8IYQ - chains A and O of the 4 polymer chains in the assembly; structure by electron microscopy, 2.46 A resolution.

== Chain A ==
Molecule: deadCbCas9
Notes: engineered mutation(s): D9A, H837A
Amino-acid sequence (1442 residues; numbered 1 to 1442; the number before each row is that of its first residue):
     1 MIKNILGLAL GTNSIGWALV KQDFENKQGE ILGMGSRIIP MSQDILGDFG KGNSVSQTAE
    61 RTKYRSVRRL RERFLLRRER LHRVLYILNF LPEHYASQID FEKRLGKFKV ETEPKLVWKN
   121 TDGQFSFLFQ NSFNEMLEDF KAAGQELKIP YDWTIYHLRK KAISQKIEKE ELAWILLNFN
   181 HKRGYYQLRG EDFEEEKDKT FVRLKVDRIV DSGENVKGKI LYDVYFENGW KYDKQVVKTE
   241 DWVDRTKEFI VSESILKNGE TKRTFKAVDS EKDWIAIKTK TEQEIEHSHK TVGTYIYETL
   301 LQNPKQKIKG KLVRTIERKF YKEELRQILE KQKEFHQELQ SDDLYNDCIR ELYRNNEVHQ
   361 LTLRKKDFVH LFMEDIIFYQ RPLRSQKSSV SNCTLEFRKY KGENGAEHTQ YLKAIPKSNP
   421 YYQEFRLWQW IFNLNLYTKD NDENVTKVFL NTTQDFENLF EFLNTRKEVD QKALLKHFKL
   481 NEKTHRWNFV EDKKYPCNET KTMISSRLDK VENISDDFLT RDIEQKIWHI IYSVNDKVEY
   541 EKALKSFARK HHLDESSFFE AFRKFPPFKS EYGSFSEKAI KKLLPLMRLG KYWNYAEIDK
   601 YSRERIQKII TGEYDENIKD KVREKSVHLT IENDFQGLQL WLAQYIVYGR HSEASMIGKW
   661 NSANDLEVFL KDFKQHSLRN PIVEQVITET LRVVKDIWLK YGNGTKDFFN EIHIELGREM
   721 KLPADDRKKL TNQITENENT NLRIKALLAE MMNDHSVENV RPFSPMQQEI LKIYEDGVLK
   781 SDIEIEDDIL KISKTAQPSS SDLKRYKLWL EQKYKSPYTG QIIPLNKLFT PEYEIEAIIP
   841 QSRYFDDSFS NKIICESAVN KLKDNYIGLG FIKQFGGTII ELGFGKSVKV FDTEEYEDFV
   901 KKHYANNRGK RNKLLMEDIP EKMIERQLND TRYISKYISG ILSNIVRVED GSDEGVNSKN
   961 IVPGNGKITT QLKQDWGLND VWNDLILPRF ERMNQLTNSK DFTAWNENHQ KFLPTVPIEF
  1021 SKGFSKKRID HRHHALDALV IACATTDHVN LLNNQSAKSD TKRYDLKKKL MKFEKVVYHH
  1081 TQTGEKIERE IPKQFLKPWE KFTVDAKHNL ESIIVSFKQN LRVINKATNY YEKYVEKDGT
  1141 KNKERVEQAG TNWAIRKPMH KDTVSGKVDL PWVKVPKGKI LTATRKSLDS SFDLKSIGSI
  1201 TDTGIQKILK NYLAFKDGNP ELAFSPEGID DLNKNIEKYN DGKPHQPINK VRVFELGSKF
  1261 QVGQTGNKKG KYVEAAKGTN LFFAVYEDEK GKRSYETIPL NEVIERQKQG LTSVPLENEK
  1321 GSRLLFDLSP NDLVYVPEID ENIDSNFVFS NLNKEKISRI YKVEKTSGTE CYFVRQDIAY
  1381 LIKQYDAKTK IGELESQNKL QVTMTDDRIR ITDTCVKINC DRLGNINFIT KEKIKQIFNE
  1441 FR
Not modelled in the structure: 718-929, 1074-1091, 1429-1442

== Chain O ==
Molecule: sgRNA
Sequence (127 nucleotides; numbered 1 to 127; the number before each row is that of its first residue):
     1 GAGAAUGUCG GGGAGCCGAG GUUGUGAAUU GCUUUCAAAA AUUAUUGAGA AAUAAUUUUG
    61 AAAAGCAAUU CACAAUAAGG AUUAUUCCGU UGUGAAAACA UUCAAGGCGG GGCAACUCGC
   121 CUUUUUU
Not modelled in the structure: 42-55, 124-127

== How chain A and chain O interact ==
Residue-residue contacts (297; chain A residue first):
  Ser56(A) with G13(O), hydrogen bond to the phosphate
  Gln57(A) with U91(O), sugar contact
  Thr58(A) with G13(O), phosphate contact; A14(O), phosphate contact; U91(O), hydrogen bond to the sugar
  Arg61(A) with G89(O), salt bridge to the phosphate; U90(O), salt bridge to the phosphate; U91(O), base contact
  Thr62(A) with A14(O), hydrogen bond to the phosphate; G15(O), phosphate contact
  Tyr64(A) with U90(O), stacking on the base
  Arg65(A) with A14(O), salt bridge to the phosphate; G15(O), salt bridge to the phosphate; G89(O), phosphate contact
  Arg68(A) with A77(O), phosphate contact; G89(O), hydrogen bond to the base; U90(O), salt bridge to the phosphate
  Arg69(A) with G15(O), salt bridge to the phosphate; C16(O), salt bridge to the phosphate; C88(O), salt bridge to the phosphate
  Leu70(A) with C17(O), sugar contact; G18(O), phosphate contact
  Arg71(A) with A75(O), salt bridge to the phosphate; U76(O), salt bridge to the phosphate
  Glu72(A) with C87(O), hydrogen bond to the base; C88(O), base contact
  Arg73(A) with C16(O), salt bridge to the phosphate; C17(O), salt bridge to the phosphate; C87(O), salt bridge to the phosphate
  Leu75(A) with A75(O), phosphate contact
  Leu76(A) with A84(O), base contact; U85(O), sugar contact; U86(O), phosphate contact
  Arg78(A) with A74(O), salt bridge to the phosphate; A75(O), salt bridge to the phosphate
  Arg80(A) with U85(O), hydrogen bond to the sugar
  Arg83(A) with U83(O), base contact
  Lys103(A) with U83(O), base contact
  Arg104(A) with U83(O), base contact
  Leu105(A) with U83(O), sugar contact
  Lys107(A) with U82(O), base contact
  Phe108(A) with A74(O), sugar contact
  Glu113(A) with G24(O), hydrogen bond to the base; U25(O), sugar contact; A74(O), sugar contact
  Lys115(A) with U25(O), hydrogen bond to the sugar; G26(O), sugar contact; C73(O), sugar contact
  Trp118(A) with G26(O), sugar contact; A27(O), sugar contact
  Phe125(A) with G26(O), sugar contact
  Lys148(A) with A28(O), hydrogen bond to the sugar; U29(O), salt bridge to the phosphate
  Ile149(A) with A28(O), sugar contact
  Pro150(A) with A28(O), sugar contact; U70(O), base contact
  Tyr151(A) with A27(O), sugar contact
  Asp152(A) with G26(O), hydrogen bond to the base; C71(O), hydrogen bond to the sugar; A72(O), sugar contact
  Trp153(A) with U70(O), hydrogen bond to the sugar; C71(O), hydrogen bond to the sugar
  Tyr156(A) with C71(O), phosphate contact; A72(O), hydrogen bond to the phosphate
  Trp174(A) with A72(O), hydrogen bond to the sugar
  Asn178(A) with A72(O), phosphate contact; C73(O), hydrogen bond to the phosphate
  His181(A) with C73(O), salt bridge to the phosphate; A74(O), salt bridge to the phosphate
  Lys182(A) with A19(O), phosphate contact; G20(O), salt bridge to the phosphate
  Arg183(A) with C17(O), hydrogen bond to the phosphate; G18(O), salt bridge to the phosphate; A19(O), phosphate contact
  Gly184(A) with G18(O), sugar contact; A19(O), hydrogen bond to the phosphate
  Tyr186(A) with C17(O), sugar contact
  Lys305(A) with U69(O), sugar contact; U70(O), sugar contact
  Gln306(A) with U70(O), phosphate contact
  Lys307(A) with G21(O), salt bridge to the phosphate; U70(O), phosphate contact; C71(O), phosphate contact
  Ile308(A) with C71(O), hydrogen bond to the phosphate
  Lys309(A) with G20(O), phosphate contact; C71(O), hydrogen bond to the phosphate; A72(O), salt bridge to the phosphate
  Gly310(A) with G20(O), hydrogen bond to the phosphate
  Val313(A) with G20(O), phosphate contact
  Arg314(A) with A19(O), sugar contact
  Thr315(A) with G18(O), hydrogen bond to the sugar; A19(O), sugar contact
  Arg318(A) with C17(O), hydrogen bond to the sugar; G18(O), sugar contact
  Tyr353(A) with U85(O), base contact
  Arg354(A) with U83(O), hydrogen bond to the sugar; A84(O), phosphate contact
  Asn355(A) with A84(O), hydrogen bond to the phosphate
  Asn356(A) with U85(O), hydrogen bond to the phosphate; A115(O), hydrogen bond to the sugar
  Val358(A) with A114(O), sugar contact; A115(O), sugar contact
  His359(A) with A115(O), base contact
  Thr362(A) with C113(O), base contact; A114(O), hydrogen bond to the base
  Lys366(A) with C113(O), base contact
  Asp375(A) with U85(O), hydrogen bond to the base
  Tyr379(A) with U85(O), stacking on the base
  Gln380(A) with C16(O), hydrogen bond to the sugar; C17(O), hydrogen bond to the sugar
  Arg381(A) with C16(O), hydrogen bond to the sugar; C17(O), salt bridge to the phosphate; U85(O), sugar contact; U86(O), salt bridge to the phosphate
  Pro382(A) with C16(O), sugar contact
  Leu383(A) with G15(O), base contact; C16(O), sugar contact
  Arg384(A) with G15(O), salt bridge to the phosphate; C87(O), salt bridge to the phosphate
  Ser385(A) with C118(O), hydrogen bond to the phosphate
  Gln386(A) with G13(O), hydrogen bond to the base; A14(O), base contact
  Lys387(A) with C118(O), hydrogen bond to the phosphate; G119(O), salt bridge to the phosphate
  Ser388(A) with C103(O), phosphate contact
  Arg398(A) with C121(O), salt bridge to the phosphate; U122(O), salt bridge to the phosphate
  Lys399(A) with U123(O), sugar contact
  Tyr400(A) with A104(O), stacking on the base; U123(O), sugar contact
  Glu403(A) with A104(O), hydrogen bond to the sugar
  Gln410(A) with A104(O), hydrogen bond to the base
  Lys417(A) with U6(O), salt bridge to the phosphate
  Tyr422(A) with A5(O), hydrogen bond to the phosphate; U6(O), phosphate contact
  Arg426(A) with A5(O), phosphate contact; U6(O), salt bridge to the phosphate
  Gln429(A) with A4(O), hydrogen bond to the sugar
  Lys493(A) with U6(O), hydrogen bond to the sugar; G7(O), sugar contact
  Pro496(A) with U6(O), phosphate contact; G7(O), phosphate contact
  His529(A) with G109(O), base contact; C118(O), hydrogen bond to the base; G119(O), sugar contact
  Ile530(A) with G110(O), sugar contact; G111(O), sugar contact
  Tyr532(A) with C118(O), sugar contact; G119(O), hydrogen bond to the phosphate
  Ser533(A) with G110(O), base contact; C118(O), sugar contact
  Val534(A) with G111(O), sugar contact
  Glu539(A) with G111(O), sugar contact; G112(O), hydrogen bond to the sugar
  Lys542(A) with G112(O), phosphate contact; C113(O), salt bridge to the phosphate
  Ala543(A) with G111(O), phosphate contact; G112(O), phosphate contact
  Ser546(A) with G111(O), phosphate contact; G112(O), hydrogen bond to the phosphate
  Lys550(A) with G111(O), salt bridge to the phosphate
  Gly573(A) with A5(O), phosphate contact
  Ser574(A) with A4(O), hydrogen bond to the phosphate; A5(O), phosphate contact
  Phe575(A) with A4(O), sugar contact
  Glu577(A) with C120(O), sugar contact
  Lys578(A) with C121(O), phosphate contact; U122(O), salt bridge to the phosphate
  Lys581(A) with C120(O), phosphate contact
  Leu640(A) with A4(O), sugar contact
  Ser652(A) with A2(O), sugar contact
  Glu653(A) with A2(O), hydrogen bond to the sugar; G3(O), sugar contact
  Lys674(A) with A100(O), sugar contact
  Gln675(A) with U91(O), hydrogen bond to the sugar; G92(O), hydrogen bond to the sugar
  His676(A) with G13(O), sugar contact
  Arg679(A) with G11(O), hydrogen bond to the sugar; G12(O), sugar contact
  Gln685(A) with G92(O), phosphate contact
  Arg692(A) with U93(O), salt bridge to the phosphate; G94(O), phosphate contact
  Val956(A) with G1(O), phosphate contact
  Lys1118(A) with U93(O), salt bridge to the phosphate
  Arg1122(A) with G92(O), salt bridge to the phosphate; U93(O), salt bridge to the phosphate; G94(O), hydrogen bond to the base
  Ile1124(A) with A97(O), base contact
  Asn1125(A) with G92(O), hydrogen bond to the base; U93(O), hydrogen bond to the base; G94(O), base contact; A97(O), base contact; A98(O), hydrogen bond to the base; C99(O), base contact
  Lys1126(A) with A98(O), salt bridge to the phosphate; C99(O), salt bridge to the phosphate
  Ala1127(A) with C88(O), sugar contact
  Asn1129(A) with G80(O), base contact; C87(O), hydrogen bond to the sugar; C88(O), sugar contact
  Tyr1130(A) with C87(O), sugar contact; U102(O), base contact
  Tyr1131(A) with U82(O), sugar contact; U86(O), base contact
  Glu1132(A) with A84(O), sugar contact; U86(O), hydrogen bond to the sugar
  Lys1133(A) with U82(O), phosphate contact; U83(O), phosphate contact
  Tyr1134(A) with A84(O), sugar contact
  Lys1143(A) with A84(O), phosphate contact; U85(O), salt bridge to the phosphate; C116(O), salt bridge to the phosphate
  Arg1145(A) with U102(O), hydrogen bond to the base
  Gln1148(A) with G80(O), hydrogen bond to the base; A81(O), hydrogen bond to the sugar
  Asn1152(A) with G79(O), hydrogen bond to the base; G80(O), sugar contact; C88(O), hydrogen bond to the base
  Trp1153(A) with A97(O), sugar contact
  Ala1154(A) with G89(O), sugar contact
  Ile1155(A) with A77(O), hydrogen bond to the base; A78(O), base contact; G89(O), hydrogen bond to the sugar; U90(O), sugar contact
  Arg1156(A) with U90(O), sugar contact; U91(O), salt bridge to the phosphate; G92(O), salt bridge to the phosphate
  Lys1157(A) with A77(O), hydrogen bond to the base
  Pro1158(A) with A77(O), base contact; U90(O), base contact
  Met1159(A) with A77(O), hydrogen bond to the base; A78(O), base contact
  His1160(A) with A77(O), hydrogen bond to the sugar
  Val1164(A) with U22(O), hydrogen bond to the sugar; U23(O), sugar contact
  Gly1166(A) with U23(O), phosphate contact; G24(O), phosphate contact
  Val1168(A) with C66(O), phosphate contact; A67(O), phosphate contact
  Asp1169(A) with G65(O), hydrogen bond to the sugar; C66(O), phosphate contact
  Leu1170(A) with C66(O), sugar contact
  Pro1171(A) with G65(O), sugar contact
  Ala1183(A) with A67(O), phosphate contact
  Thr1184(A) with U22(O), phosphate contact; U23(O), phosphate contact
  Arg1185(A) with U22(O), salt bridge to the phosphate; U23(O), hydrogen bond to the phosphate; A68(O), salt bridge to the phosphate; U69(O), salt bridge to the phosphate
  Thr1201(A) with C66(O), hydrogen bond to the sugar; A67(O), hydrogen bond to the phosphate
  Asp1202(A) with G31(O), hydrogen bond to the base; C66(O), hydrogen bond to the sugar; A67(O), hydrogen bond to the sugar
  Thr1203(A) with C32(O), hydrogen bond to the sugar
  Gly1204(A) with C32(O), sugar contact
  Ile1205(A) with A67(O), sugar contact; A68(O), sugar contact
  Asn1240(A) with G31(O), sugar contact
  Lys1243(A) with G31(O), sugar contact; C32(O), salt bridge to the phosphate
  Pro1244(A) with U30(O), hydrogen bond to the sugar; G31(O), phosphate contact
  His1245(A) with U30(O), sugar contact; G31(O), sugar contact; A68(O), sugar contact
  Gln1246(A) with U29(O), hydrogen bond to the base; A68(O), hydrogen bond to the sugar; U69(O), sugar contact
  Pro1247(A) with A68(O), hydrogen bond to the sugar; U69(O), sugar contact
  Asn1249(A) with U69(O), hydrogen bond to the phosphate
  Lys1250(A) with G21(O), hydrogen bond to the phosphate; U22(O), salt bridge to the phosphate; A68(O), sugar contact; U69(O), hydrogen bond to the phosphate
  Arg1252(A) with U23(O), salt bridge to the phosphate; G24(O), salt bridge to the phosphate; A67(O), salt bridge to the phosphate; A68(O), phosphate contact
  Val1262(A) with A78(O), hydrogen bond to the sugar
  Gly1263(A) with A78(O), phosphate contact
  Gln1264(A) with G79(O), hydrogen bond to the phosphate
  Thr1265(A) with G79(O), hydrogen bond to the phosphate
  Asn1267(A) with A74(O), hydrogen bond to the base; A75(O), sugar contact
  Lys1268(A) with A75(O), sugar contact; A78(O), salt bridge to the phosphate; G79(O), salt bridge to the phosphate
  Gly1270(A) with U23(O), hydrogen bond to the sugar
  Lys1271(A) with U23(O), sugar contact; A75(O), hydrogen bond to the base; U76(O), sugar contact
  Gln1307(A) with A97(O), hydrogen bond to the base
  Lys1308(A) with A78(O), hydrogen bond to the base
  Arg1422(A) with G94(O), salt bridge to the phosphate
Other interface residues (no listed pair), chain A (189 interface residues in all): Ala59, Val67, Arg77, Pro114, Ile155, Tyr185, Leu352, Lys401, Leu412, Phe425, Lys494, Tyr495, Lys526, Gln644, Asn680, Pro681, Asn1120, Thr1128, Ser1165, Lys1167, Ile1248, Val1251, Ile1304, Glu1305
Other interface residues (no listed pair), chain O (83 interface residues in all): U33, U101, U117

== Summary ==
Chain A and chain O form an interface of 189 and 83 residues respectively, with 89 hydrogen bonds, 55 salt
bridges and 3 aromatic stacking contacts. Polar pairs include Arg68(A)-G89(O), Glu72(A)-C87(O) and
Glu113(A)-G24(O).
Here chain A is deadCbCas9 and chain O is sgRNA. Entry 8IYQ (Structure of CbCas9 bound to 20-nucleotide
complementary DNA substrate) was determined by electron microscopy (same publication as 8WMH, 8WMM, 8WMN and
8WR4).
